Entry 5N83 (X-ray diffraction, 2.76 A resolution); this record covers chains A and B of the 3 polymer chains in the assembly.

# Chain A (and B)
Protein: Fiber
Source organism: Murine adenovirus 2
Notes: chain B of this document is another copy of the same molecule, construct and numbering; everything in this record applies to it too
UniProt: E7CH51 (E7CH51_9ADEN); residue numbers follow UniProt; this construct covers 586-787
Chain sequence (237 residues; row label = number of the first residue in the row):
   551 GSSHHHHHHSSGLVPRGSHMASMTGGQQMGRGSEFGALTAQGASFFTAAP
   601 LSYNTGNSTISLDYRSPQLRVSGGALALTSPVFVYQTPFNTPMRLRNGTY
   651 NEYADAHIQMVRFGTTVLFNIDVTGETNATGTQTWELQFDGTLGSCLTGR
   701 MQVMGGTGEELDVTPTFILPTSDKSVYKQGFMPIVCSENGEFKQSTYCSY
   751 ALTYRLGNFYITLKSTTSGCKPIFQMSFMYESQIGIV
Not modelled in the structure: 551-593 (chain B: 551-592)
Construct notes: expression tag (551-585)
Bound ions: Hg2+ site 1 near Met-643 (its only coordinating residue here); Hg2+ site 2 near Ser-765 (its only coordinating residue here)

# Chain A / chain B interface
Contacting residue pairs (84; chain A residue first):
  Phe-595(A) / Phe-595(B)  hydrophobic
  Phe-595(A) / Ser-608(B)
  Phe-596(A) / Ser-608(B)  hydrogen bond (backbone-backbone)
  Phe-596(A) / Thr-609(B)
  Phe-596(A) / Ile-610(B)  hydrogen bond (backbone-backbone)
  Thr-597(A) / Ile-610(B)
  Ala-598(A) / Thr-609(B)
  Ala-598(A) / Ile-610(B)  hydrogen bond (backbone-backbone)
  Ala-598(A) / Ser-611(B)
  Ala-599(A) / Gly-624(B)
  Pro-600(A) / Leu-612(B)  hydrophobic
  Pro-600(A) / Val-621(B)
  Pro-600(A) / Gly-624(B)
  Pro-600(A) / Leu-626(B)
  Leu-601(A) / Ile-610(B)
  Leu-601(A) / Ser-611(B)
  Leu-601(A) / Leu-612(B)
  Asp-613(A) / Gly-624(B)
  Asp-613(A) / Ala-625(B)
  Asp-613(A) / Leu-626(B)  hydrogen bond (backbone-backbone)
  Tyr-614(A) / Ala-625(B)
  Tyr-614(A) / Leu-626(B)
  Arg-615(A) / Ser-622(B)
  Arg-615(A) / Ala-625(B)
  Arg-615(A) / Leu-626(B)  hydrogen bond (backbone-backbone)
  Arg-615(A) / Ala-627(B)
  Pro-617(A) / Phe-633(B)
  Pro-617(A) / Leu-711(B)
  Pro-617(A) / Val-713(B)  hydrophobic
  Gln-618(A) / Ala-627(B)
  Gln-618(A) / Leu-628(B)  hydrogen bond (side chain-backbone)
  Gln-618(A) / Pro-631(B)
  Gln-618(A) / Phe-633(B)
  Gln-618(A) / Val-787(B)
  Leu-619(A) / Leu-626(B)
  Leu-619(A) / Ala-627(B)  hydrophobic
  Arg-620(A) / Thr-707(B)
  Leu-628(A) / Leu-628(B)  hydrophobic
  Thr-629(A) / Gly-705(B)
  Thr-629(A) / Gly-706(B)  hydrogen bond (backbone-backbone)
  Thr-629(A) / Thr-707(B)
  Thr-629(A) / Leu-711(B)
  Ser-630(A) / Val-632(B)
  Ser-630(A) / Gly-705(B)
  Ser-630(A) / Gly-706(B)  hydrogen bond (side chain-backbone)
  Val-632(A) / Val-632(B)  hydrophobic
  Arg-662(A) / Gly-706(B)  hydrogen bond (side chain-backbone)
  Phe-663(A) / Val-632(B)  hydrophobic
  Phe-663(A) / Val-634(B)
  Gly-664(A) / Gly-706(B)
  Thr-665(A) / Gln-636(B)
  Thr-665(A) / Phe-639(B)
  Thr-665(A) / Met-704(B)
  Thr-666(A) / Gln-659(B)
  Val-726(A) / Asn-640(B)
  Tyr-727(A) / His-657(B)
  Tyr-727(A) / Asp-672(B)
  Tyr-727(A) / Thr-674(B)
  Lys-728(A) / Asp-672(B)  salt bridge
  Gln-729(A) / Asn-739(B)
  Gln-729(A) / Gly-740(B)  hydrogen bond (side chain-backbone)
  Phe-731(A) / Val-735(B)  hydrophobic
  Phe-731(A) / Ser-737(B)
  Phe-731(A) / Gly-740(B)
  Phe-731(A) / Phe-742(B)
  Met-732(A) / Gln-775(B)
  Pro-733(A) / Pro-733(B)
  Pro-733(A) / Val-735(B)
  Tyr-747(A) / Phe-742(B)  hydrophobic
  Tyr-750(A) / Gln-775(B)
  Phe-778(A) / Gln-775(B)
  Met-779(A) / Gln-659(B)
  Met-779(A) / Leu-668(B)  hydrophobic
  Met-779(A) / Asn-670(B)
  Met-779(A) / Gln-775(B)  hydrogen bond (backbone-side chain)
  Glu-781(A) / Gln-636(B)  hydrogen bond
  Glu-781(A) / Phe-639(B)
  Glu-781(A) / Gln-659(B)  hydrogen bond
  Gln-783(A) / Phe-639(B)
  Gln-783(A) / Asn-640(B)
  Gly-785(A) / Gly-706(B)
  Gly-785(A) / Thr-707(B)
  Ile-786(A) / Gly-706(B)  hydrogen bond (backbone-backbone)
  Ile-786(A) / Thr-707(B)
Also at the interface, not in a pair above, chain A (42 interface residues in all): Ser-594, Leu-612, Leu-626, Ser-782
Also at the interface, not in a pair above, chain B (48 interface residues in all): Leu-601, Asn-607, Val-661, Phe-663, Gly-708, Asp-712, Glu-741, Ile-786

# Overview
Chain A and chain B form an interface of 42 and 48 residues respectively; the contacts include 14 hydrogen
bonds and 1 salt bridge. Polar contacts include Lys-728(A)/Asp-672(B), Gln-618(A)/Leu-628(B) and
Ser-630(A)/Gly-706(B).
Chain A and chain B are both Fiber (Murine adenovirus 2); the structure, Structure of the distal domain of
mouse adenovirus 2 fibre, methylmercury chloride derivative, was determined by X-ray diffraction together with
5N8D, 5NBH and 5NC1 from the same study.
